Entry 5ECN (X-ray diffraction, 1.72 A resolution); this record covers chains A and B of the 3 polymer chains in the assembly.

Chain A:
Protein: Jasmonic acid-amido synthetase JAR1
From: Arabidopsis thaliana
Notes: EC 6.3.2.-
UniProtKB: Q9SKE2 (JAR1_ARATH); residue numbers follow UniProt; this construct covers 1-575
Chain sequence (575 residues; numbered 1 to 575; the number before each row is that of its first residue):
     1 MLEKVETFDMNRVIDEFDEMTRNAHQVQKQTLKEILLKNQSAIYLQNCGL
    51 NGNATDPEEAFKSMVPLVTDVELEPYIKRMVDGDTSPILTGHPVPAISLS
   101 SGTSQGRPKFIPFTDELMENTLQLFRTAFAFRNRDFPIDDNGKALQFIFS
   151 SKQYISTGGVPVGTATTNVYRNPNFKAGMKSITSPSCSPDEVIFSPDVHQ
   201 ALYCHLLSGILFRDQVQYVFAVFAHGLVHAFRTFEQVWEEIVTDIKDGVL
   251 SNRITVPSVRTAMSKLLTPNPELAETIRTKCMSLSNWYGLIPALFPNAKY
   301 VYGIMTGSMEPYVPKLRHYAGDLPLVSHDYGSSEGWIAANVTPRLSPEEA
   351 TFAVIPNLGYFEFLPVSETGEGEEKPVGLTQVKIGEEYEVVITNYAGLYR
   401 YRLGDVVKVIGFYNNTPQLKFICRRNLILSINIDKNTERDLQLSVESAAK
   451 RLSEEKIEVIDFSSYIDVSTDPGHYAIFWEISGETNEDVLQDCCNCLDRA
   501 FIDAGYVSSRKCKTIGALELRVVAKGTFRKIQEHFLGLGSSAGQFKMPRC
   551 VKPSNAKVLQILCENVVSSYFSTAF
Not modelled in the structure: 1-6
UniProt features mapped onto this chain:
  - binding site (ATP): Ser98, Met118, Thr121, Gly163, Asn168, Gly331 to Trp336, Lys557
  - binding site (jasmonate): Ser101, His328 to Gly331
  - binding site (an L-alpha-amino acid): Thr166 to Tyr170, Lys530 to His534
  - mutagenesis: Ser101 (S101F: In jar1-1; insensitivity to jasmonate, Strongly reduced adenylation activity), Gly303 (G303R: In jar1-5; insensitivity to jasmonate), Glu334 (E334K: In jar1-3; insensitivity to jasmonate)
Residues lining bound ligands:
  - ATP (adenosine-5'-triphosphate): Ala96, Ile97, Ser98, Leu99, Ile111, Pro112, Phe113, Leu117, Met118, Thr121, Gly163, Thr164, Ala165, Asn168, Val169, Gly331, Ser332, Ser333, Glu334, Trp336, His534, Gly537, Lys557
  - JAA ({(1R,2R)-3-oxo-2-[(2Z)-pent-2-en-1-yl]cyclopentyl}acetic acid): Thr121, Leu124, Phe125, Phe220, Val222, Ile304, His328, Asp329, Tyr330, Gly331, Trp336, Glu533, Gly537
  - leucine (LEU): Ala165, Thr166, Val169, Tyr170, Val222, Lys530, Ile531, Glu533, His534

Chain B:
Protein: Glutathione S-transferase U20
From: Arabidopsis thaliana
Notes: EC 2.5.1.18
UniProtKB: Q8L7C9 (GSTUK_ARATH); numbering as in UniProt (aligned over 1-217)
Chain sequence (223 residues; row label = number of the first residue in the row; numbers below 1 keep their minus sign (His-5 is residue -5)):
    -5 HHHHHHMANLPILLDYWPSMFGMRARVALREKGVEFEYREEDFSNKSPLL
    45 LQSNPIHKKIPVLVHNGKPVCESLNVVQYVDEAWPEKNPFFPSDPYGRAQ
    95 ARFWADFVDKKFTDAQFKVWGKKGEEQEAGKKEFIEAVKILESELGDKPY
   145 FGGDSFGYVDISLITFSSWFQAYEKFGNFSIESESPKLIAWAKRCMEKES
   195 VSKSLPDSEKIVAYAAEYRKNNL
Not modelled in the structure: -5 to 3
Sequence notes: expression tag (-5 to 0)
UniProt features mapped onto this chain:
  - binding site (glutathione): Ser13, Ile54, Ser67
Residues lining bound ligands: glutathione (GSH): Phe15, Phe37, Lys53, Ile54, Ser67, Asp103

Interface between chain A and chain B:
Residue-residue contacts - 37 pairs, chain A then chain B:
  Ser447(A) - Lys187(B)
  Ser447(A) - Arg188(B)  hydrogen bond
  Ser447(A) - Glu191(B)  hydrogen bond
  Lys450(A) - Lys187(B)  hydrogen bond (side chain-backbone)
  Lys450(A) - Arg188(B)
  Lys450(A) - Met190(B)
  Lys450(A) - Glu191(B)
  Arg451(A) - Lys187(B)
  Ser453(A) - Asp201(B)
  Glu454(A) - Ser161(B)
  Glu454(A) - Ser162(B)
  Glu454(A) - Asp201(B)
  Glu454(A) - Ser202(B)  hydrogen bond
  Glu454(A) - Glu203(B)
  Glu455(A) - Glu203(B)
  Lys456(A) - Asp201(B)
  Lys456(A) - Lys204(B)
  Asp488(A) - Glu168(B)
  Asp488(A) - Ser174(B)  hydrogen bond
  Asp488(A) - Glu176(B)
  Val489(A) - Gln165(B)
  Gln491(A) - Glu176(B)
  Asp492(A) - Glu168(B)
  Asp492(A) - Glu176(B)
  Asp492(A) - Ile183(B)
  Asp492(A) - Lys187(B)  hydrogen bond (backbone-side chain)
  Cys493(A) - Lys187(B)
  Asn495(A) - Ala184(B)
  Cys496(A) - Lys187(B)
  Arg499(A) - Ala184(B)  hydrogen bond (side chain-backbone)
  Arg499(A) - Lys187(B)
  Arg499(A) - Arg188(B)  hydrogen bond (backbone-side chain)
  Ala500(A) - Arg188(B)
  Thr573(A) - Glu176(B)  hydrogen bond
  Thr573(A) - Ser177(B)  hydrogen bond
  Thr573(A) - Pro180(B)
  Ala574(A) - Pro180(B)  hydrophobic
Other interface residues (no listed pair), chain A (20 interface residues in all): Asn486, Phe575
Other interface residues (no listed pair), chain B (21 interface residues in all): Phe173, Ile175, Trp185

Summary:
Chain A and chain B form an interface of 20 and 21 residues respectively; the contacts include 10 hydrogen
bonds. Polar pairs include Ser447(A)-Arg188(B), Ser447(A)-Glu191(B) and Lys450(A)-Lys187(B). Bound to chain A:
compound JAA, leucine and ATP. Bound to chain B: glutathione.
Here chain A is Jasmonic acid-amido synthetase JAR1 and chain B is Glutathione S-transferase U20, both from
Arabidopsis thaliana. Entry 5ECN (Crystal Structure of FIN219-FIP1 complex with JA, Leu and ATP) was
determined by X-ray diffraction (same publication as 5ECH, 5ECI, 5ECK, 5ECL, 5ECM, 5ECO and 4 further
entries).
